5G08 - chain A; structure by X-ray diffraction, 1.52 A resolution.

[Chain A]
Protein: Frequenin 2
From: Drosophila melanogaster
Reference sequence: Q9VWX8 (Q9VWX8_DROME); residues 1-187 here = UniProt positions 1-187
Chain sequence (187 residues; each row starts with the number of its first residue):
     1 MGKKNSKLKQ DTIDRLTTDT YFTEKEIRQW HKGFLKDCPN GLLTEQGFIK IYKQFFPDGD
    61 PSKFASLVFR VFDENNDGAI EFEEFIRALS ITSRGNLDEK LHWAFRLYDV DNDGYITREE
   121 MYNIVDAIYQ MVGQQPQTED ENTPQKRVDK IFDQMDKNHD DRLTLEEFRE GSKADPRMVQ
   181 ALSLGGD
Not modelled in the structure: 1-3, 184-187
Sequence notes: engineered mutation M178 (Ile in Q9VWX8)
Ion coordination: Ca2+ site 1: D73, N75, D77, A79, E84; Ca2+ site 2: D109, D111, D113, Y115, E120; Ca2+ site 3: D156, N158, D160, R162, E167
Ligand contacts: Chlorpromazine (Z80; 3-(2-chloro-10H-phenothiazin-10-yl)-N,N-dimethylpropan-1-amine): F48, I51, Y52, F55, F56, F72, F85, T92, W103, L182, S183

[Overview]
Chain A binds Chlorpromazine. The Ca2+ site 1 is built by D73, N75, D77, A79 and E84. The Ca2+ site 2 is built
by D109, D111, D113, Y115 and E120.
Chain A is Frequenin 2 (Drosophila melanogaster); the structure, Crystal structure of Drosophila NCS-1 bound
to chlorpromazine, was determined by X-ray diffraction, deposited together with 5AAN and 5FYX.
